PDB entry 5TBA | X-ray diffraction, 2.49 A resolution | chains A and P of the 4 polymer chains in the assembly

== Chain A ==
Molecule: DNA polymerase beta
Organism: Homo sapiens
Notes: EC 2.7.7.7, 4.2.99.-
Reference sequence: P06746 (DPOLB_HUMAN); residue numbers follow UniProt; this construct covers 1-335
Chain sequence (343 residues; each row starts with the number of its first residue; numbers below 1 keep their minus sign (Met-1 is residue -1)):
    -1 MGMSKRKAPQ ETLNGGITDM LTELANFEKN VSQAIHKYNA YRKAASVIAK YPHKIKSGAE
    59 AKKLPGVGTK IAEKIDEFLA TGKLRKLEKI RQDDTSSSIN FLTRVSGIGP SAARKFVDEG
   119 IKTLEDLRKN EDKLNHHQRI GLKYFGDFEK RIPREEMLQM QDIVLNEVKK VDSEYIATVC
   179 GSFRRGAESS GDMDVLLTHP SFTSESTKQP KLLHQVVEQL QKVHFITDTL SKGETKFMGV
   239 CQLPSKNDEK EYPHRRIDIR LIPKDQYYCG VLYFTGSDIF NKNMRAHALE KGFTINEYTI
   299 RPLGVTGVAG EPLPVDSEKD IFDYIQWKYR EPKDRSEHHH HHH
Disordered / not traced: -1 to 8, 205-206, 286-288, 326-328, 334-341
Construct notes: initiating methionine (-1); expression tag (0, 336-341)
Metal / ion sites: Na+ site 1: Ser30, Ser171; Na+ site 2: Lys60, Leu62, Val65 (shared with 1 residue of chain D); Na+ site 3: Thr101, Val103, Ile106 (shared with DG9(P) of chain P); Na+ site 4: Asp190, Asp192 (together with 3tc-mp, pyrophosphate)
Residues lining bound ligands:
  - 3tc-mp (42E; [(2R,5S)-5-(4-amino-2-oxopyrimidin-1(2H)-yl)-1,3-oxathiolan-2-yl]methyl dihydrogen phosphate): Asp190, Asp192, Arg258, Tyr271, Phe272
  - pyrophosphate (PPV): Arg149, Gly179, Ser180, Arg183, Ser188, Gly189, Asp190
Swiss-Prot annotation at these positions:
  - region: Arg183 to Asp192 (DNA-binding)
  - active site: Lys72 (Nucleophile)
  - binding site (K(+)): Lys60, Leu62, Val65, Thr101, Val103, Ile106
  - binding site (Na(+)): Lys60, Leu62, Val65, Thr101, Val103, Ile106
  - binding site (dATP): Arg149, Ser180, Arg183, Gly189, Asp190
  - binding site (dCTP): Arg149, Ser180, Arg183, Gly189, Asp190
  - binding site (dGTP): Arg149, Ser180, Arg183, Gly189, Asp190, Asp192
  - binding site (dTTP): Arg149, Ser180, Arg183, Gly189, Asp190
  - binding site (Mg(2+)): Asp190, Asp192, Asp256
  - modified residue: Lys72 (N6-acetyllysine), Arg83 (Omega-N-methylarginine), Arg152 (Omega-N-methylarginine)
  - cross-link (Glycyl lysine isopeptide (Lys-Gly)): Lys41 (interchain with G-Cter in ubiquitin), Lys61 (interchain with G-Cter in ubiquitin), Lys81 (interchain with G-Cter in ubiquitin)
  - natural variant: Leu22 (L22P: Found in a gastric cancer sample; uncertain significance), Tyr39 (Y39C: Found in a gastric cancer sample; uncertain significance), Gly118 (G118V: Decreased DNA-directed DNA polymerase activity), Arg137 (R137Q: Decreased function in base-excision repair), Arg149 (R149I: Decreased DNA-directed DNA polymerase activity), Asp160 (D160N: Found in a gastric cancer sample; uncertain significance), Cys239 (C239R: Found in a gastric cancer sample; uncertain significance), Lys289 (K289M: Found in a colon cancer sample; uncertain significance), Asn294 (N294D: Found in a gastric cancer sample; uncertain significance), Glu295 (E295K: Found in a gastric cancer sample; uncertain significance)
  - mutagenesis: Phe25 (F25W: No effect on 5'-dRP lyase activity. Decreased ssDNA binding), His34 (H34G: Decreased 5'-dRP lyase activity. Decreased ssDNA binding), Lys35 (K35A: Decreased 5'-dRP lyase activity. Decreased ssDNA binding. Loss of 5'-dRP lyase activity; when associated with A-68 and A-72. Decreased ssDNA binding; when associated with A-68 and A-72 ...), Tyr39 (Y39F: No effect on 5'-dRP lyase activity; Y39Q: Abolishes DNA polymerase and 5'-dRP lyase activity), Lys41 (K41R: Abolishes ubiquitination; when associated with R-61 and R-81), Lys60 (K60A: Decreased 5'-dRP lyase activity. Decreased ssDNA binding), Lys61 (K61R: Abolishes ubiquitination; when associated with R-41 and R-81), Lys68 (K68A: No effect on 5'-dRP lyase activity. Decreased ssDNA binding. Loss of 5'-dRP lyase activity; when associated with A-35 and A-72. Decreased ssDNA binding; when associated with A-35 and A-72 ...), Glu71 (E71Q: No effect on 5'-dRP lyase activity. No effect on structure shown by circular dichroism. No effect on ssDNA binding), Lys72 (K72A: Severely reduced 5'-dRP lyase activity. Does not affect ssDNA binding. Loss of 5'-dRP lyase activity; when associated with A-35 and A-68. Decreased ssDNA binding ...), Glu75 (E75A: Slightly decreased 5'-dRP lyase activity. Decreased ssDNA binding. No effect on structure shown by circular dichroism), Lys81 (K81R: Abolishes ubiquitination; when associated with R-41 and R-61), 5 further mutagenesis entries in UniProt
From the paper describing this entry:
  - binding site for pyrophosphate: Ser180, Arg183, Gly189

== Chain P ==
Molecule: 10-mer primer
Sequence (10 nucleotides; each row starts with the number of its first residue):
     1 GCTGATGCGC
Metal / ion sites: Na+: DG9 (shared with Thr101(A), Val103(A), Ile106(A) of chain A)

== Chain A / chain P interface ==
Contacting residue pairs (14; chain A residue first):
  Val103(A) - DG9(P)  phosphate contact
  Ser104(A) - DG9(P)  phosphate contact
  Gly105(A) - DC8(P)  phosphate contact
  Gly105(A) - DG9(P)  hydrogen bond to the phosphate
  Ile106(A) - DG9(P)  hydrogen bond to the phosphate
  Gly107(A) - DC8(P)  hydrogen bond to the phosphate
  Gly107(A) - DG9(P)  phosphate contact
  Pro108(A) - DC8(P)  phosphate contact
  Ser109(A) - DG7(P)  phosphate contact
  Ser109(A) - DC8(P)  hydrogen bond to the phosphate
  Ala110(A) - DC8(P)  hydrogen bond to the phosphate
  His135(A) - DG9(P)  sugar contact
  Arg254(A) - DG9(P)  phosphate contact
  Arg254(A) - DC10(P)  salt bridge to the phosphate
Other interface residues (no listed pair), chain A (14 interface residues in all): Thr101, Lys234, Met236, Asp256

== In short ==
14 residues of chain A face 4 of chain P across their interface, with 5 hydrogen bonds and 1 salt bridge.
Among the polar pairs are Gly105(A)-DG9(P), Ile106(A)-DG9(P) and Gly107(A)-DC8(P). Ligands of chain A:
pyrophosphate and 3tc-mp. The paper reports a binding site for pyrophosphate at Ser180(A), Arg183(A) and
Gly189(A).
Here chain A is DNA polymerase beta (Homo sapiens) and chain P is a 10-mer primer. Entry 5TBA (Postcatalytic
ternary complex of Human DNA Polymerase Beta with Gapped DNA substrate, incorporated (-)3TC and PPi) was
determined by X-ray diffraction together with 5TB8, 5TB9, 5TBB and 5TBC from the same study.
